PDB entry 6ZKZ | X-ray diffraction, 2.30 A resolution | chains A and B of the 5 polymer chains in the assembly

== Chain A ==
Name: HLA class I histocompatibility antigen, alpha chain E
Organism: Homo sapiens
UniProtKB: P13747 (HLAE_HUMAN); residues 1-276 here correspond to UniProt positions 22-297 (UniProt number = residue number + 21)
Amino-acid sequence (276 residues; row label = number of the first residue in the row):
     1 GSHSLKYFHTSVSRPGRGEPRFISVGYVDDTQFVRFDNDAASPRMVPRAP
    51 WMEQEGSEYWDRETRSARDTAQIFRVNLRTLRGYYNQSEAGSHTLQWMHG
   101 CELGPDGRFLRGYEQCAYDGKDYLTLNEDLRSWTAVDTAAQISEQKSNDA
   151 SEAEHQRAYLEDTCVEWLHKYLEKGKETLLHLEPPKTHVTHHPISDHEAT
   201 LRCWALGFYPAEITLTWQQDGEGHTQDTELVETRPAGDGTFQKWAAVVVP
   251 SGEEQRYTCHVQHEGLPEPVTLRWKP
Not modelled in the structure: 1, 223-225
Sequence notes: engineered mutation Cys-116 (Phe137 in P13747)
Swiss-Prot annotation at these positions:
  - region: Lys-275, Pro-276 (Connecting peptide)
  - binding site (a peptide antigen): Tyr-7, Glu-63, Ser-66, Asn-77, Tyr-84, Ser-143, Lys-146, Gln-156, Tyr-159, Tyr-171
  - glycosylation: Asn-86 (N-linked (GlcNAc...) asparagine)
Disulfide bonds: Cys-101/Cys-164, Cys-203/Cys-259
Reported in the primary citation:
  - mutagenesis - Y84C, Y84C/A139C, S147C: increased stability
  - mutagenesis - Y84C: abolished binding to T-cell receptor alpha chain
  - mutagenesis - S147C: unchanged binding to HLA-E-inhA- and HLA-E-UL40-specific TCRs
  - mutagenesis - S147C: abolished binding to HLA-E-Gag6V-specific TCRs

== Chain B ==
Name: Beta-2-microglobulin
Organism: Homo sapiens
UniProtKB: P61769 (B2MG_HUMAN); residues 1-99 here correspond to UniProt positions 21-119 (UniProt number = residue number + 20)
Amino-acid sequence (100 residues; row label = number of the first residue in the row; numbering starts at 0):
     0 MIQRTPKIQVYSRHPAENGKSNFLNCYVSGFHPSDIEVDLLKNGERIEKV
    50 EHSDLSFSKDWSFYLLYYTEFTPTEKDEYACRVNHVTLSQPKIVKWDRDM
Sequence notes: initiating methionine (0)
Swiss-Prot annotation at these positions:
  - modified residue: Gln-2 (Pyrrolidone carboxylic acid)
  - glycosylation: Ile-1 (N-linked (Glc) (glycation) isoleucine), Lys-19 (N-linked (Glc) (glycation) lysine), Lys-41 (N-linked (Glc) (glycation) lysine), Lys-48 (N-linked (Glc) (glycation) lysine), Lys-58 (N-linked (Glc) (glycation) lysine), Lys-91 (N-linked (Glc) (glycation) lysine), Lys-94 (N-linked (Glc) (glycation) lysine)
Disulfide bonds: Cys-25/Cys-80

== Chain A / chain B interface ==
Contacting residue pairs (62; chain A residue first):
  Phe-8(A) with Ser-55(B); Phe-56(B)
  His-9(A) with Phe-56(B)
  Thr-10(A) with Leu-54(B); Phe-56(B); Phe-62(B)
  Val-12(A) with Ser-33(B)
  Ile-23(A) with Leu-54(B)
  Val-25(A) with Asp-53(B); Leu-54(B); Ser-55(B)
  Tyr-27(A) with Ser-55(B); Tyr-63(B), hydrogen bond
  Gln-32(A) with Asp-53(B), hydrogen bond
  Arg-35(A) with Asp-53(B), salt bridge
  Arg-48(A) with Asp-53(B), salt bridge
  His-93(A) with Met-0(B)
  Thr-94(A) with His-31(B); Phe-62(B)
  Gln-96(A) with His-31(B), hydrogen bond; Phe-56(B); Trp-60(B), hydrogen bond (side chain-backbone); Phe-62(B)
  Trp-97(A) with Phe-56(B)
  Gln-115(A) with Trp-60(B)
  Cys-116(A) with Trp-60(B), hydrophobic
  Ala-117(A) with Trp-60(B), hydrophobic
  Asp-119(A) with Met-0(B); Ile-1(B); His-31(B)
  Gly-120(A) with Arg-3(B); His-31(B); Trp-60(B)
  Lys-121(A) with Ile-1(B)
  Asp-122(A) with Trp-60(B), hydrogen bond
  His-192(A) with Asp-98(B)
  Arg-202(A) with Asp-98(B), hydrogen bond (side chain-backbone); Met-99(B)
  Trp-204(A) with Asp-98(B); Met-99(B)
  Val-231(A) with Gln-8(B)
  Glu-232(A) with Lys-6(B); Gln-8(B), hydrogen bond (backbone-side chain); Tyr-26(B); Ser-28(B)
  Thr-233(A) with Tyr-26(B)
  Arg-234(A) with Gln-8(B), hydrogen bond; Tyr-10(B); Tyr-26(B); Met-99(B), hydrogen bond (side chain-backbone)
  Pro-235(A) with Tyr-10(B), hydrogen bond (backbone-side chain); Asn-24(B); Tyr-26(B); Leu-65(B), hydrophobic
  Ala-236(A) with Arg-12(B), hydrogen bond (backbone-side chain); Asn-24(B), hydrogen bond (backbone-side chain)
  Gly-237(A) with Arg-12(B), hydrogen bond (backbone-side chain)
  Asp-238(A) with Arg-12(B)
  Gln-242(A) with Tyr-10(B); Ser-11(B), hydrogen bond (side chain-backbone); Arg-12(B), hydrogen bond (side chain-backbone)
  Trp-244(A) with Met-99(B), hydrogen bond (side chain-backbone)
Interface residues without a listed pair, chain A (36 interface residues in all): Ser-92, Met-98
Interface residues without a listed pair, chain B (27 interface residues in all): His-13, Pro-32, Ser-57, Asp-59

== Overview ==
36 residues of chain A and 27 residues of chain B are in contact, with 16 hydrogen bonds and 2 salt bridges.
Among the polar pairs are Arg-35(A)/Asp-53(B), Arg-48(A)/Asp-53(B) and Tyr-27(A)/Tyr-63(B). The paper reports
that Y84C, Y84C/A139C and S147C of chain A increase stability; Y84C of chain A abolishes binding to T-cell
receptor alpha chain.
Here chain A is HLA class I histocompatibility antigen, alpha chain E and chain B is Beta-2-microglobulin,
both from Homo sapiens. Entry 6ZKZ (Crystal structure of InhA:01 TCR in complex with HLA-E (F116C) bound to
InhA (53-61 H4C)) was determined by X-ray diffraction (same publication as 6ZKW, 6ZKX, 6ZKY, 7NDQ, 7NDT and
7NDU).
